5JUF - chain A; structure by X-ray diffraction, 1.95 A resolution.

# Chain A
Name: Transcriptional regulator
Organism: Streptococcus thermophilus LMD-9
Chain sequence (310 residues; numbered 1 to 310; the number before each row is that of its first residue):
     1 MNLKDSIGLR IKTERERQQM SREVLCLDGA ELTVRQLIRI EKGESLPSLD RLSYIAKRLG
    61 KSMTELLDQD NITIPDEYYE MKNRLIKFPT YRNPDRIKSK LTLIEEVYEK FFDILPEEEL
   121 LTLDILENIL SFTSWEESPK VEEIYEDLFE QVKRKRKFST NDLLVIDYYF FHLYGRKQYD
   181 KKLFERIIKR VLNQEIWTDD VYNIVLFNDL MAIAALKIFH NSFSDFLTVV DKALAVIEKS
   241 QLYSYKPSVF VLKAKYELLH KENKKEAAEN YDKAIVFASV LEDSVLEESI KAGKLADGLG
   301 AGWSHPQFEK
Unresolved in the structure: 300-310
Reported in the primary citation:
  - self-association interface (contacts with another copy of this molecule); pairs are residue here / residue on that copy: Lys246-Glu282 (salt bridge)
  - contacts within the chain: Arg35-Glu146 (salt bridge), Arg35-Asp147 (salt bridge), Arg39-Glu117 (salt bridge), Ser48-Glu118 (hydrogen bond), Arg51-Glu118 (salt bridge), Arg51-Gln151 (hydrogen bond)
  - mutagenesis - E117A/E118A, E146A/D147A: increased signaling
  - mutagenesis - E146A/D147A: increased binding to in the absence of XIP
  - mutagenesis - K87A, T90A, Y91A, R92A, K100A, F171A/Y174A, K246A: decreased binding to DNA
  - mutagenesis - K87A/K246A: abolished binding to DNA
  - mutagenesis - K87A, K87A/K246A, K246A: decreased signaling in response to XIP
  - mutagenesis - T90A, Y91A, R92A, K100A, F171A/Y174A: decreased signaling
  - mutagenesis - Y91A: unchanged binding to XIP
  - mutagenesis - R92A: decreased binding to XIP

# Overview
The paper reports that K87A, T90A and Y91A, among others, reduce binding to DNA; a self-association interface
involving Lys246; 10 substitutions were tested in all.
Chain A is Transcriptional regulator (Streptococcus thermophilus LMD-9); the structure, Crystal structure of
the apo form of ComR from S. thermophilus, was determined by X-ray diffraction together with 5JUB from the
same study.
